8WO5 - chains AC and BD of the 417 polymer chains in the assembly; structure by electron microscopy, 7.40 A resolution (low resolution: residue-level contacts below are approximate; hydrogen-bond / salt-bridge calls are withheld).

Chain AC:
Protein: Flagellar basal-body rod protein FlgF
Organism: Salmonella enterica subsp. enterica serovar Typhimurium str. LT2
UniProtKB: P16323 (FLGF_SALTY); residue numbers follow UniProt; this construct covers 1-251
Amino-acid sequence (251 residues; each row starts with the number of its first residue):
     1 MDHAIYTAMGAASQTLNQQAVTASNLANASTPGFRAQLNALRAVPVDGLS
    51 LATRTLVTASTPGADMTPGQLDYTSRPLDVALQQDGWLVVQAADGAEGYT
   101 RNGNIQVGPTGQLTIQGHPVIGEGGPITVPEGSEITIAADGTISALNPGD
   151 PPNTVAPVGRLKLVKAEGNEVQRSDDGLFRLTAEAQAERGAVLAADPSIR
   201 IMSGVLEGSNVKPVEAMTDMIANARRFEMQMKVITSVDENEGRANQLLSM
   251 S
Disordered / not traced: 251

Chain BD:
Protein: Flagellar basal-body rod protein FlgC
Organism: Salmonella enterica subsp. enterica serovar Typhimurium str. LT2
UniProtKB: P0A1I7 (FLGC_SALTY); residue numbers follow UniProt; this construct covers 1-134
Amino-acid sequence (134 residues; each row starts with the number of its first residue):
     1 MALLNIFDIAGSALAAQSKRLNVAASNLANADSVTGPDGQPYRAKQVVFQ
    51 VDAAPGQATGGVKVASVIESQAPEKLVYEPGNPLADANGYVKMPNVDVVG
   101 EMVNTMSASRSYQANIEVLNTVKSMMLKTLTLGQ
Disordered / not traced: 1

Interface between chain AC and chain BD:
Contacting residue pairs (70):
  D2(AC) with S18(BD); N22(BD)
  A4(AC) with L21(BD); N22(BD)
  A11(AC) with A29(BD)
  A40(AC) with V34(BD)
  L41(AC) with S33(BD); V34(BD)
  R42(AC) with T35(BD); G36(BD)
  A43(AC) with N30(BD); T35(BD); G36(BD); P37(BD); Y42(BD)
  P45(AC) with P37(BD)
  L51(AC) with K19(BD); V64(BD); S66(BD); V67(BD)
  A52(AC) with K45(BD)
  T53(AC) with N22(BD); V23(BD); S26(BD); K45(BD); V67(BD)
  R54(AC) with N22(BD); S26(BD)
  T55(AC) with S26(BD); N30(BD); K45(BD)
  L56(AC) with N30(BD)
  V57(AC) with N30(BD)
  R226(AC) with A29(BD); D32(BD)
  M229(AC) with L28(BD); V98(BD); M102(BD)
  Q230(AC) with L28(BD); A29(BD)
  K232(AC) with M102(BD); T105(BD); M106(BD)
  V233(AC) with A25(BD); L28(BD)
  S236(AC) with L21(BD); T105(BD); S109(BD)
  V237(AC) with L21(BD)
  E239(AC) with R110(BD); Q113(BD)
  N240(AC) with L21(BD); S109(BD); Y112(BD); Q113(BD)
  R243(AC) with Q113(BD); I116(BD); E117(BD)
  A244(AC) with Y112(BD); I116(BD)
  Q246(AC) with N120(BD); K123(BD)
  L247(AC) with L14(BD); I116(BD); L119(BD); N120(BD); K123(BD)
  S249(AC) with K123(BD)
  M250(AC) with K123(BD); L127(BD)
Also at the interface, not in a pair above, chain AC (32 interface residues in all): T7, L248
Also at the interface, not in a pair above, chain BD (37 interface residues in all): A65

In short:
Chain AC and chain BD form an interface of 32 and 37 residues respectively.
Here chain AC is Flagellar basal-body rod protein FlgF and chain BD is Flagellar basal-body rod protein FlgC,
both from Salmonella enterica subsp. enterica serovar Typhimurium str. LT2. Entry 8WO5 (Cryo-EM structure of
the intact flagellar motor-hook complex in the CCW state) was determined by electron microscopy (same
publication as 8WHT, 8WIW, 8WK3, 8WK4, 8WKI, 8WKK and 11 further entries).
